Entry 2D7H (X-ray diffraction, 3.00 A resolution); this record covers chains B and C of the 5 polymer chains in the assembly.

Chain B (and C):
Molecule: Primosomal protein N'
Source organism: Escherichia coli (strain K12)
Notes: EC 3.6.4.-; chain C of this document is another copy of the same molecule, construct and numbering; everything in this record applies to it too
Reference sequence: P17888 (PRIA_ECOLI); residues 1-105 here = UniProt positions 1-105
Chain sequence (105 residues; each row starts with the number of its first residue):
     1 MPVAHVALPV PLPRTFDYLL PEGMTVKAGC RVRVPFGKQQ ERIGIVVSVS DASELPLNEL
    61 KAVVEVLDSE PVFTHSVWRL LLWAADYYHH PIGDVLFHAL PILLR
Disordered / not traced: 12, 21, 40, 50, 52, 60, 63, 105 (chain C: fully traced)
Reported in the primary citation:
  - binding site for the 3-nt DNA strand: F16, D17, Y18, G37, K61
  - specificity-determining residues: D17
  - mutagenesis - Y18A: decreased expression (proposed by the authors, not directly observed)

Chain B / chain C interface:
Contacting residue pairs - 6 pairs, chain B then chain C:
  M1(B) - R105(C)  hydrogen bond (backbone-side chain)
  P2(B) - L104(C)
  P2(B) - R105(C)
  N58(B) - Q39(C)
  E59(B) - Q40(C)
  E59(B) - E41(C)

Summary:
Chain B and chain C form an interface of 4 and 5 residues respectively; the contacts include 1 hydrogen bond.
Its one hydrogen-bonded contact is M1(B)-R105(C). The paper reports a binding site for the 3-nt DNA strand at
F16(B), D17(B) and Y18(B) among others; Y18A of chain B reduces expression.
Chain B and chain C are both Primosomal protein N' (Escherichia coli (strain K12)); the structure, Crystal
structure of the ccc complex of the N-terminal domain of PriA, was determined by X-ray diffraction (same
publication as 2D7G, 2DWL, 2DWM and 2DWN).
